Entry 7XOU (electron microscopy, 3.20 A resolution); this record covers chains B and G of the 6 polymer chains in the assembly.

Chain B:
Name: Guanine nucleotide-binding protein G(I)/G(S)/G(T) subunit beta-1
Organism: Homo sapiens
UniProt: P62873 (GBB1_HUMAN); residues 2-340 here = UniProt positions 2-340
Sequence (384 residues; row label = number of the first residue in the row; numbers below 1 keep their minus sign (Met-17 is residue -17)):
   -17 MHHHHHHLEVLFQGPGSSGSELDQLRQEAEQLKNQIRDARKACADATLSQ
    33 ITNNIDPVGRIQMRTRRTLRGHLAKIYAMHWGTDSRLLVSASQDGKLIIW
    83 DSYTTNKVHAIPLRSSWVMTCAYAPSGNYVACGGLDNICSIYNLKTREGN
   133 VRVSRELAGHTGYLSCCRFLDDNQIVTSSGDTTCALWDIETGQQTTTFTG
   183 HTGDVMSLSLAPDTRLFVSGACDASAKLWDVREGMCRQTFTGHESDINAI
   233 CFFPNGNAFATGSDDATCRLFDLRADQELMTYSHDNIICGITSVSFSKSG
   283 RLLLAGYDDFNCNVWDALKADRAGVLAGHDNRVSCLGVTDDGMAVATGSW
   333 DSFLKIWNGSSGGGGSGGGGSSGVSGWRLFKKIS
Not modelled in the structure: -17 to 2, 341-366
Differences from the reference sequence: initiating methionine (-17); expression tag (-16 to 1, 341-366)
Swiss-Prot annotation at these positions:
  - modified residue: Ser2 (N-acetylserine), His266 (Phosphohistidine)
  - natural variant: Leu30 (L30F: In MRD42; uncertain significance), Arg52 (R52G: In MRD42), Gly64 (G64V: In MRD42), Asp76 (D76E: In MRD42; D76G: In MRD42), Gly77 (G77S: In MRD42), Lys78 (K78R: In MRD42), Ile80 (I80N: In MRD42; I80T: In MRD42), His91 (H91R: In MRD42; uncertain significance), Ala92 (A92T: In MRD42), Pro94 (P94S: In MRD42), Leu95 (L95P: In MRD42), Arg96 (R96L: In MRD42), 5 further natural variant entries in UniProt

Chain G:
Name: Guanine nucleotide-binding protein G(I)/G(S)/G(O) subunit gamma-2
Organism: Homo sapiens
UniProt: P59768 (GBG2_HUMAN); residues 1-71 here = UniProt positions 1-71
Sequence (71 residues; numbered 1 to 71; the number before each row is that of its first residue):
     1 MASNNTASIAQARKLVEQLKMEANIDRIKVSKAAADLMAYCEAHAKEDPL
    51 LTPVPASENPFREKKFFCAIL
Not modelled in the structure: 1-5, 63-71
Swiss-Prot annotation at these positions:
  - modified residue: Ala2 (N-acetylalanine), Cys68 (Cysteine methyl ester)
  - lipidation: Cys68 (S-geranylgeranyl cysteine)

How chain B and chain G interact:
Pairs across the interface (78; chain B residue first):
  Glu3(B) - Ile9(G)
  Leu4(B) - Thr6(G)
  Leu4(B) - Ile9(G)  hydrophobic
  Leu7(B) - Arg13(G)
  Leu7(B) - Val16(G)
  Arg8(B) - Ala12(G)
  Glu10(B) - Val16(G)
  Ala11(B) - Val16(G)
  Leu14(B) - Val16(G)
  Leu14(B) - Leu19(G)  hydrophobic
  Leu14(B) - Lys20(G)
  Ile18(B) - Arg27(G)
  Cys25(B) - Arg27(G)  hydrogen bond (side chain-backbone)
  Cys25(B) - Ile28(G)
  Cys25(B) - Lys29(G)
  Cys25(B) - Val30(G)  hydrogen bond (backbone-backbone)
  Ala26(B) - Val30(G)  hydrophobic
  Asp27(B) - Lys29(G)
  Ala28(B) - Val30(G)
  Leu30(B) - Ala34(G)  hydrophobic
  Ile33(B) - Ser31(G)
  Ile33(B) - Ala34(G)  hydrophobic
  Thr34(B) - Met38(G)
  Val40(B) - Leu51(G)  hydrophobic
  Ile43(B) - Leu50(G)
  Ile43(B) - Leu51(G)  hydrophobic
  Arg48(B) - Phe61(G)
  Arg49(B) - Pro60(G)
  Arg49(B) - Phe61(G)
  Ser84(B) - Phe61(G)
  Tyr85(B) - Pro60(G)
  Tyr85(B) - Phe61(G)  hydrophobic
  Met217(B) - Met21(G)  hydrophobic
  Cys218(B) - Gln18(G)
  Cys218(B) - Met21(G)
  Arg219(B) - Glu22(G)
  Gln220(B) - Ile25(G)
  Thr221(B) - Glu22(G)  hydrogen bond
  Phe235(B) - Leu37(G)  hydrophobic
  Phe235(B) - Tyr40(G)  hydrophobic
  Phe235(B) - Cys41(G)  hydrophobic
  Pro236(B) - Tyr40(G)
  Asn237(B) - Tyr40(G)
  Ala240(B) - Leu37(G)  hydrophobic
  Asp254(B) - Ala33(G)
  Arg256(B) - Arg27(G)
  Arg256(B) - Ile28(G)  hydrogen bond (backbone-backbone)
  Arg256(B) - Ala33(G)
  Arg256(B) - Asp36(G)  salt bridge
  Ala257(B) - Arg27(G)
  Ala257(B) - Ile28(G)
  Asp258(B) - Ile25(G)
  Asp258(B) - Arg27(G)  salt bridge
  Gln259(B) - Val30(G)
  Leu261(B) - Val30(G)  hydrophobic
  Ser279(B) - Asp48(G)  hydrogen bond
  Ser279(B) - Leu50(G)
  Lys280(B) - Asp48(G)
  Ser281(B) - Tyr40(G)
  Ser281(B) - Cys41(G)  hydrogen bond (side chain-backbone)
  Ser281(B) - His44(G)  hydrogen bond (side chain-backbone)
  Ser281(B) - Ala45(G)  hydrogen bond (side chain-backbone)
  Ser281(B) - Asp48(G)  hydrogen bond (backbone-side chain)
  Gly282(B) - Cys41(G)  hydrogen bond (backbone-side chain)
  Arg283(B) - Cys41(G)
  Arg283(B) - Leu51(G)
  Leu284(B) - Leu50(G)
  Leu300(B) - Cys41(G)  hydrophobic
  Gly324(B) - Pro49(G)
  Gly324(B) - Leu50(G)
  Met325(B) - Pro49(G)  hydrophobic
  Met325(B) - Asn59(G)
  Met325(B) - Pro60(G)
  Ala326(B) - Phe61(G)  hydrophobic
  Val327(B) - Leu50(G)  hydrophobic
  Ile338(B) - Phe61(G)  hydrophobic
  Asn340(B) - Asn59(G)  hydrogen bond
  Asn340(B) - Phe61(G)
Also at the interface, not in a pair above, chain B (56 interface residues in all): Gln17, Ala21, Met45, Asn239, Leu252, Val320, Asp323
Also at the interface, not in a pair above, chain G (38 interface residues in all): Ala23, Asp26, Lys32, Val54, Glu58, Arg62

In short:
56 residues of chain B and 38 residues of chain G are in contact; the contacts include 11 hydrogen bonds and 2
salt bridges. Polar pairs include Arg256(B)-Asp36(G), Asp258(B)-Arg27(G) and Cys25(B)-Arg27(G).
Chain B is Guanine nucleotide-binding protein G(I)/G(S)/G(T) subunit beta-1 and chain G is Guanine
nucleotide-binding protein G(I)/G(S)/G(O) subunit gamma-2, both from Homo sapiens; the structure, Structural
insights into human brain gut peptide cholecystokinin receptors, was determined by electron microscopy,
deposited together with 8IA7, 7XOV and 7XOW.
